Entry 4YM5 (X-ray diffraction, 4.00 A resolution (low resolution: residue-level contacts below are approximate; hydrogen-bond / salt-bridge calls are withheld)); this record covers chains F and I of the 10 polymer chains in the assembly.

[Chain F]
Name: Histone H4
From: Homo sapiens
UniProtKB: P62805 (H4_HUMAN); residues 0-102 here correspond to UniProt positions 1-103 (UniProt number = residue number + 1)
Sequence (106 residues; numbered -3 to 102; the number before each row is that of its first residue; numbers below 1 keep their minus sign (Gly-3 is residue -3)):
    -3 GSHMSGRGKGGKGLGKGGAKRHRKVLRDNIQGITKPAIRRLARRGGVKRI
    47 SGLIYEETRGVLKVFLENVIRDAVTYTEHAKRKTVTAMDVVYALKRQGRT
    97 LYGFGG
Not modelled in the structure: -3 to 15
Sequence notes: expression tag (-3 to -1)
Swiss-Prot annotation at these positions:
  - DNA-binding region: Lys16 to Lys20
  - modified residue: Ser1 (N-acetylserine), Arg3 (Asymmetric dimethylarginine), Lys5 (N6-(2-hydroxyisobutyryl)lysine), Lys8 (N6-(2-hydroxyisobutyryl)lysine), Lys12 (N6-(2-hydroxyisobutyryl)lysine), Lys16 (N6-(2-hydroxyisobutyryl)lysine), Lys20 (N6,N6,N6-trimethyllysine), Lys31 (N6-(2-hydroxyisobutyryl)lysine), Lys44 (N6-(2-hydroxyisobutyryl)lysine), Ser47 (Phosphoserine), Tyr51 (Phosphotyrosine), Lys59 (N6-(2-hydroxyisobutyryl)lysine), Lys77 (N6-(2-hydroxyisobutyryl)lysine), Lys79 (N6-(2-hydroxyisobutyryl)lysine), Thr80 (Phosphothreonine), Tyr88 (Phosphotyrosine), Lys91 (N6-(2-hydroxyisobutyryl)lysine)
  - cross-link (Glycyl lysine isopeptide (Lys-Gly)): Lys12 (interchain with G-Cter in SUMO2), Lys20 (interchain with G-Cter in SUMO2), Lys31 (interchain with G-Cter in SUMO2), Lys59 (interchain with G-Cter in SUMO2), Lys79 (interchain with G-Cter in SUMO2), Lys91 (interchain with G-Cter in SUMO2)

[Chain I]
Molecule: 144 mer-DNA
Sequence (144 nucleotides; row label = number of the first residue in the row):
     1 ATCAATATCCACCTGCAGATTCTACCAAXGTGTATTTGGAAACTGCTCCA
    51 TCAAAAGGCATGTTCAGCTGAACCAGCTGAACATGCCTTTTGATGGAGCA
   101 GTTTCCAAATACACAATTGGTAGAATCTGCAGGTGGATATTGAT
Modified positions: T64 ((6-4)photoproduct) at position 29

[Chain F / chain I interface]
Pairs across the interface - 12 pairs, chain F then chain I:
  Arg35(F) with DA81(I)
  Arg45(F) with DG79(I); DA80(I)
  Ile46(F) with DG79(I); DA80(I)
  Ser47(F) with DG79(I)
  Gly48(F) with DG79(I)
  Arg78(F) with DA100(I); DG101(I)
  Lys79(F) with DC99(I); DA100(I)
  Thr80(F) with DA100(I)
Also at the interface, not in a pair above, chain F (10 interface residues in all): Lys44, Lys77
Also at the interface, not in a pair above, chain I (7 interface residues in all): DT78

[Summary]
10 residues of chain F and 7 residues of chain I are in contact. From UniProt: a DNA-binding region on chain
F.
Here chain F is Histone H4 (Homo sapiens) and chain I is 144 mer-DNA. Entry 4YM5 (Crystal structure of the
human nucleosome containing 6-4PP (inside)) was determined by X-ray diffraction, deposited together with 4YM6.
